PDB entry 5LQ2 | X-ray diffraction, 3.40 A resolution | chain A

# Chain A
Name: Annexin A2
From: Homo sapiens
Reference sequence: P07355 (ANXA2_HUMAN); numbering as in UniProt (aligned over 2-339)
Sequence (339 residues; numbered 1 to 339; the number before each row is that of its first residue):
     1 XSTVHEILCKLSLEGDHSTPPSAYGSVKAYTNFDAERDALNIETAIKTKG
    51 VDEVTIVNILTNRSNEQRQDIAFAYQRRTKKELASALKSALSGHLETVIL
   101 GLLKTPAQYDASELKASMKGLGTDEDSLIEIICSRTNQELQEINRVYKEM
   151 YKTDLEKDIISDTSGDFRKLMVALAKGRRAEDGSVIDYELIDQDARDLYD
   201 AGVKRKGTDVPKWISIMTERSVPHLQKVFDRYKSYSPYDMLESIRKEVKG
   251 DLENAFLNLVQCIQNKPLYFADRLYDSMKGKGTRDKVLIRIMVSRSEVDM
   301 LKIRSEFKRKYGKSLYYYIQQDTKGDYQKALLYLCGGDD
Not modelled in the structure: 1-20
Sequence notes: acetylation (1); engineered mutation E66 (Ala in P07355)
Modified positions: ACE (acetyl group) at position 1; Y24 (O-phosphotyrosine; PTR)
UniProt features mapped onto this chain:
  - region: S2 to Y24 (S100A10-binding site)
  - modified residue: S2 (N-acetylserine), Y24 (Phosphotyrosine), S26 (Phosphoserine), K49 (N6-acetyllysine), K152 (N6-acetyllysine), S184 (Phosphoserine), Y199 (Phosphotyrosine), K227 (N6-acetyllysine)
  - cross-link: K49 (Glycyl lysine isopeptide (Lys-Gly) (interchain with G-Cter in SUMO1))
  - natural variant: V98 (V98L: Does not affect interaction with PCSK9)
  - mutagenesis: Y24 (Y24A: Abolishes heat stress-induced cell surface localization), S26 (S26E: Stronger interaction with S100A4), K28 to E36 (No effect on interaction with PCSK9), R37 to K47 (Slightly decreases interaction with PCSK9), R77 to K81 (Strongly decreases interaction with PCSK9), R77 to K80 (Decreases interaction with PCSK9. Strongly decreases interaction with PCSK9; when associated with K-88), K80 to A84 (No effect on interaction with PCSK9), K88 (K88A: Strongly decreases interaction with PCSK9; when associated with 77-A--A-80)
Ion coordination: Ca2+ site 1: G50, E53; Ca2+ site 2: K88, L91, E96; Ca2+ site 3: T123, E125; Ca2+ site 4: G202, R205, G207, E247; Ca2+ site 5: S234, M278, G280, G282, D322
From the paper describing this entry:
  - post-translational modification sites: Y24
  - post-translational modification sites: S2, S12, S26 (citing earlier work)
  - mutagenesis - S12E/S26E (20-fold): decreased binding to S100A10

# Overview
G50 and E53 coordinate Ca2+ site 1. The Ca2+ site 2 is built by K88, L91 and E96. UniProt lists 31 mutagenesis
sites. The paper reports that S12E/S26E reduce binding to S100A10; modification sites Y24, S2 and S12 among
others.
Chain A is Annexin A2 (Homo sapiens); the structure, Crystal structure of Tyr24 phosphorylated Annexin A2 at
3.4 A resolution, was determined by X-ray diffraction together with 5LPU, 5LPX and 5LQ0 from the same study.
